PDB entry 8J6T | electron microscopy, 6.60 A resolution (low resolution: residue-level contacts below are approximate; hydrogen-bond / salt-bridge calls are withheld) | chains A and B of the 14 polymer chains in the assembly

== Chain A ==
Molecule: Histone H3.1
Source organism: Homo sapiens
UniProt: P68431 (H31_HUMAN); residues 0-135 here correspond to UniProt positions 1-136 (UniProt number = residue number + 1)
Amino-acid sequence (136 residues; each row starts with the number of its first residue; numbering starts at 0):
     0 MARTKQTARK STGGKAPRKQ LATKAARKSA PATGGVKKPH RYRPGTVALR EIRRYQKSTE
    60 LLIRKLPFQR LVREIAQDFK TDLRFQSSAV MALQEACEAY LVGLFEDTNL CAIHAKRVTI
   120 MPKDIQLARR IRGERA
Not modelled in the structure: 0-58, 135
Curated features (UniProtKB/Swiss-Prot):
  - modified residue: Arg2 (Asymmetric dimethylarginine), Thr3 (Phosphothreonine), Lys4 (Allysine), Gln5 (5-glutamyl dopamine), Thr6 (Phosphothreonine), Arg8 (Citrulline), Lys9 (N6,N6,N6-trimethyllysine), Ser10 (ADP-ribosylserine), Thr11 (Phosphothreonine), Lys14 (N6-(2-hydroxyisobutyryl)lysine), Arg17 (Asymmetric dimethylarginine), Lys18 (N6-(2-hydroxyisobutyryl)lysine), Lys23 (N6-(2-hydroxyisobutyryl)lysine), Arg26 (Citrulline), Lys27 (N6,N6,N6-trimethyllysine), Ser28 (ADP-ribosylserine), Lys36 (N6,N6,N6-trimethyllysine), Lys37 (N6-methyllysine), Tyr41 (Phosphotyrosine), Lys56 (N6,N6,N6-trimethyllysine) and 8 more in UniProt
  - lipidation: Lys18 (N6-decanoyllysine)

== Chain B ==
Molecule: Histone H4
Source organism: Homo sapiens
UniProt: P62805 (H4_HUMAN); residues 0-102 here correspond to UniProt positions 1-103 (UniProt number = residue number + 1)
Amino-acid sequence (103 residues; numbered 0 to 102; the number before each row is that of its first residue; numbering starts at 0):
     0 MSGRGKGGKG LGKGGAKRHR KVLRDNIQGI TKPAIRRLAR RGGVKRISGL IYEETRGVLK
    60 VFLENVIRDA VTYTEHAKRK TVTAMDVVYA LKRQGRTLYG FGG
Not modelled in the structure: 0-25, 97-102
Curated features (UniProtKB/Swiss-Prot):
  - DNA-binding region: Lys16 to Lys20
  - modified residue: Ser1 (N-acetylserine), Arg3 (Asymmetric dimethylarginine), Lys5 (N6-(2-hydroxyisobutyryl)lysine), Lys8 (N6-(2-hydroxyisobutyryl)lysine), Lys12 (N6-(2-hydroxyisobutyryl)lysine), Lys16 (N6-(2-hydroxyisobutyryl)lysine), Lys20 (N6,N6,N6-trimethyllysine), Lys31 (N6-(2-hydroxyisobutyryl)lysine), Lys44 (N6-(2-hydroxyisobutyryl)lysine), Ser47 (Phosphoserine), Tyr51 (Phosphotyrosine), Lys59 (N6-(2-hydroxyisobutyryl)lysine), Lys77 (N6-(2-hydroxyisobutyryl)lysine), Lys79 (N6-(2-hydroxyisobutyryl)lysine), Thr80 (Phosphothreonine), Tyr88 (Phosphotyrosine), Lys91 (N6-(2-hydroxyisobutyryl)lysine)
  - cross-link (Glycyl lysine isopeptide (Lys-Gly)): Lys12 (interchain with G-Cter in SUMO2), Lys20 (interchain with G-Cter in SUMO2), Lys31 (interchain with G-Cter in SUMO2), Lys59 (interchain with G-Cter in SUMO2), Lys79 (interchain with G-Cter in SUMO2), Lys91 (interchain with G-Cter in SUMO2)

== Chain A / chain B interface ==
Residue-residue contacts - 5 pairs, chain A then chain B:
  Arg83(A) - Thr80(B)
  Val117(A) - Arg45(B)
  Thr118(A) - Arg45(B)
  Ile119(A) - Arg45(B)
  Ile119(A) - Ser47(B)
Also at the interface, not in a pair above, chain A (6 interface residues in all): Pro66, Leu70
Also at the interface, not in a pair above, chain B (7 interface residues in all): Ile26, Gly28, Lys79, Val81

== In short ==
6 residues of chain A and 7 residues of chain B are in contact. UniProt lists a DNA-binding region on chain B.
Chain A is Histone H3.1 and chain B is Histone H4, both from Homo sapiens; the structure, Cryo-EM structure of
the double CAF-1 bound right-handed Di-tetrasome, was determined by electron microscopy together with 7Y5K,
7Y5L, 7Y5O, 7Y5U, 7Y5V, 7Y5W and 4 further entries from the same study.
